Entry 1VWK (X-ray diffraction, 1.45 A resolution); this record covers chains B and D of the 4 polymer chains in the assembly.

[Chain B (and D)]
Molecule: Streptavidin
Source organism: Streptomyces avidinii
Notes: chain D of this document is another copy of the same molecule, construct and numbering; everything in this record applies to it too
UniProt: P22629 (SAV_STRAV); residues 13-135 here correspond to UniProt positions 37-159 (UniProt number = residue number + 24)
Chain sequence (123 residues; each row starts with the number of its first residue):
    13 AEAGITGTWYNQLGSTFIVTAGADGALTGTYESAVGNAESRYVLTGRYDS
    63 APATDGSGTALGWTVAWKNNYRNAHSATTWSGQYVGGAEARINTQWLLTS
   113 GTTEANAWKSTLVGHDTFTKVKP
Curated features (UniProtKB/Swiss-Prot):
  - motif: Arg-59 to Asp-61 (Cell attachment site)
  - binding site (biotin): Tyr-43, Tyr-54, Trp-92, Trp-108, Trp-120

[Chain B / chain D interface]
Contacting residue pairs - 95 pairs, chain B then chain D:
  Val-55(B) / Arg-59(D)
  Thr-57(B) / Thr-57(D)  hydrogen bond
  Thr-57(B) / Gly-58(D)
  Thr-57(B) / Arg-59(D)
  Gly-58(B) / Thr-57(D)
  Arg-59(B) / Val-55(D)
  Arg-59(B) / Thr-57(D)
  Arg-59(B) / Thr-76(D)
  Arg-59(B) / Ala-78(D)
  Tyr-60(B) / Ala-78(D)
  Asp-61(B) / Ala-78(D)
  Asp-61(B) / Trp-79(D)
  Asp-61(B) / Lys-80(D)
  Asp-61(B) / Asn-85(D)  hydrogen bond
  Asp-61(B) / His-87(D)  salt bridge
  Asp-61(B) / Ser-88(D)  hydrogen bond (side chain-backbone)
  Ser-62(B) / Lys-80(D)
  Ser-62(B) / Asn-85(D)  hydrogen bond (backbone-side chain)
  Ala-63(B) / Lys-80(D)
  Ala-63(B) / Asn-85(D)  hydrogen bond (backbone-side chain)
  Ala-63(B) / His-87(D)
  Pro-64(B) / Asn-85(D)
  Pro-64(B) / His-87(D)
  Ala-65(B) / His-87(D)
  Asp-67(B) / Thr-115(D)
  Gly-68(B) / Thr-114(D)
  Gly-68(B) / Thr-115(D)
  Ser-69(B) / Thr-114(D)
  Ser-69(B) / Thr-115(D)
  Gly-70(B) / Gly-113(D)
  Gly-70(B) / Thr-114(D)  hydrogen bond (backbone-backbone)
  Ala-72(B) / Ser-88(D)
  Ala-72(B) / Ala-89(D)
  Ala-72(B) / Thr-111(D)
  Leu-73(B) / Ala-89(D)
  Gly-74(B) / Thr-76(D)
  Gly-74(B) / Thr-91(D)
  Trp-75(B) / Thr-76(D)  hydrogen bond (backbone-side chain)
  Thr-76(B) / Arg-59(D)
  Thr-76(B) / Gly-74(D)
  Thr-76(B) / Trp-75(D)
  Thr-76(B) / Thr-76(D)
  Ala-78(B) / Arg-59(D)
  Ala-78(B) / Tyr-60(D)
  Lys-80(B) / Asp-61(D)
  Lys-80(B) / Ser-62(D)
  Lys-80(B) / Ala-63(D)
  Asn-85(B) / Asp-61(D)  hydrogen bond
  Asn-85(B) / Ser-62(D)  hydrogen bond (side chain-backbone)
  Asn-85(B) / Ala-63(D)  hydrogen bond (side chain-backbone)
  His-87(B) / Asp-61(D)  salt bridge
  His-87(B) / Ala-63(D)  hydrogen bond (side chain-backbone)
  His-87(B) / Pro-64(D)
  His-87(B) / Ala-65(D)  hydrogen bond (side chain-backbone)
  His-87(B) / Ala-72(D)
  Ser-88(B) / Asp-61(D)  hydrogen bond (backbone-side chain)
  Ser-88(B) / Ala-72(D)
  Ala-89(B) / Ala-72(D)
  Ala-89(B) / Leu-73(D)
  Ala-89(B) / Ser-93(D)
  Thr-91(B) / Gly-74(D)
  Thr-91(B) / Thr-91(D)  hydrogen bond
  Thr-91(B) / Trp-92(D)
  Thr-91(B) / Ser-93(D)
  Trp-92(B) / Thr-91(D)
  Ser-93(B) / Ala-89(D)
  Ser-93(B) / Thr-91(D)
  Ser-93(B) / Leu-109(D)  hydrogen bond (side chain-backbone)
  Ser-93(B) / Thr-111(D)  hydrogen bond
  Gly-94(B) / Thr-111(D)
  Gln-95(B) / Thr-111(D)
  Gln-95(B) / Ser-112(D)
  Gln-95(B) / Gly-113(D)
  Gln-95(B) / Thr-114(D)  hydrogen bond
  Gln-95(B) / Ser-122(D)
  Val-97(B) / Glu-116(D)
  Gln-107(B) / Leu-109(D)
  Leu-109(B) / Ser-93(D)  hydrogen bond (backbone-side chain)
  Leu-109(B) / Gln-107(D)
  Leu-109(B) / Leu-109(D)  hydrophobic
  Thr-111(B) / Ala-72(D)
  Thr-111(B) / Ser-93(D)  hydrogen bond
  Thr-111(B) / Gly-94(D)
  Ser-112(B) / Gln-95(D)
  Gly-113(B) / Gly-70(D)
  Gly-113(B) / Gln-95(D)
  Thr-114(B) / Gly-68(D)
  Thr-114(B) / Ser-69(D)
  Thr-114(B) / Gly-70(D)  hydrogen bond (backbone-backbone)
  Thr-114(B) / Gln-95(D)  hydrogen bond
  Thr-115(B) / Asp-67(D)
  Thr-115(B) / Gly-68(D)
  Thr-115(B) / Ser-69(D)
  Ser-122(B) / Gln-95(D)
  Thr-123(B) / Gln-107(D)  hydrogen bond
Interface residues without a listed pair, chain B (46 interface residues in all): Trp-79, Ala-86, Trp-108, Leu-110, Glu-116, Ala-119
Interface residues without a listed pair, chain D (43 interface residues in all): Ala-86, Trp-108, Leu-110

[Overview]
The interface between chain B and chain D involves 46 residues on one side and 43 on the other; the contacts
include 22 hydrogen bonds and 2 salt bridges. Polar pairs include Asp-61(B)/His-87(D), Thr-57(B)/Thr-57(D) and
Asp-61(B)/Asn-85(D).
Both chains are Streptavidin (Streptomyces avidinii). Entry 1VWK
(Streptavidin-cyclo-[5-S-valeramide-hpqgppc]k-NH2) was determined by X-ray diffraction, deposited together
with 1VWA, 1VWB, 1VWC, 1VWD, 1VWE, 1VWF and 11 further entries.
